Entry 3A2Y (X-ray diffraction, 1.95 A resolution); this record covers chain A.

[Chain A]
Molecule: Bifunctional glutathionylspermidine synthetase/amidase
Organism: Escherichia coli
Notes: EC 6.3.1.8, 3.5.1.78
Reference sequence: P0AES0 (GSP_ECOLI); numbering as in UniProt (aligned over 1-197)
Sequence (197 residues; each row starts with the number of its first residue):
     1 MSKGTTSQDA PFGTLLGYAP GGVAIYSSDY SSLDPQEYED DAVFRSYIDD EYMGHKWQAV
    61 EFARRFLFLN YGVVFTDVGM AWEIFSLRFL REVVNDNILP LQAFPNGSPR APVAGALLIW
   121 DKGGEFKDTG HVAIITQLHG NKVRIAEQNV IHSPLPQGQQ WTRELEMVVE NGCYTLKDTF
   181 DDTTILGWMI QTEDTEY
Unresolved in the structure: 1-8, 194-197
Sequence notes: engineered mutation Ala59 (Cys in P0AES0)
UniProt features mapped onto this chain:
  - region: Glu196, Tyr197 (Linker)
  - binding site (glutathionylspermidine): Gln58, Arg64, Val78 to Ala81, Asn149
  - site: His131 (Increases nucleophilicity of active site Cys)
  - mutagenesis: Cys173 (C173A: No effect on amidase activity)
Ligand contacts: glutathionylspermidine (TS5): Tyr52, Met53, Gly54, His55, Gln58, Ala59, Val60, Arg64, Asp77, Val78, Gly79, Met80, Ala81, Glu125, Phe126, Thr129, Gly130, His131, Asn149, Val150
Reported in the primary citation:
  - binding site for glutathionylspermidine: Gln58, Ala59, Val60, Arg64, Val78, Gly79, Ala81, Phe126, Thr129, Gly130, Asn149
  - catalytic residues: Gln58, His131, Glu147, Asn149
  - contacts within the chain: Tyr30-Asn149, Tyr30-Gln58, Tyr38-Gln58 (hydrogen bond), His131-Glu147 (hydrogen bond)
  - conformationally variable residues (loop rearrangement, side-chain flip): Tyr30 to Ala42, Gln58, Asn149

[In short]
Chain A binds glutathionylspermidine. UniProt lists 7 glutathionylspermidine-binding residues and one
mutagenesis site. The paper reports catalytic residues Gln58, His131 and Glu147 among others; a binding site
for glutathionylspermidine at Gln58, Ala59 and Val60 among others.
Chain A is Bifunctional glutathionylspermidine synthetase/amidase (Escherichia coli); the structure, E. coli
Gsp amidase C59A complexed with Gsp, was determined by X-ray diffraction together with 3O98 from the same
study.
